Entry 2JEF (X-ray diffraction, 2.17 A resolution); this record covers chains A and T of the 3 polymer chains in the assembly.

[Chain A]
Name: DNA polymerase IV
From: Sulfolobus solfataricus
Notes: EC 2.7.7.7
UniProt: Q97W02 (DPO42_SULSO); residues 1-352 here = UniProt positions 1-352
Sequence (358 residues; row label = number of the first residue in the row; numbers below 1 keep their minus sign (His-5 is residue -5)):
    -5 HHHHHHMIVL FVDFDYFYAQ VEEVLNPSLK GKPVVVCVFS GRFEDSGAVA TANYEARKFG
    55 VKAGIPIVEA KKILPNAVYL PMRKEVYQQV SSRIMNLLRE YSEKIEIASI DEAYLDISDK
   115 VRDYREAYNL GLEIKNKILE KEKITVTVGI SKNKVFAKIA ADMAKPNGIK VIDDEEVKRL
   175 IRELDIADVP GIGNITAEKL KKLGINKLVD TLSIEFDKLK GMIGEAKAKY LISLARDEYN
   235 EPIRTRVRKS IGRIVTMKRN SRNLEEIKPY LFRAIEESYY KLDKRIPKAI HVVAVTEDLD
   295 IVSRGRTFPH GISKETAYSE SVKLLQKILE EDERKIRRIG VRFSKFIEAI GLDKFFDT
Not modelled in the structure: -5 to -1, 343-352
Ion coordination: Ca2+ site 1: Asp7, Asp105, Glu106 (together with 2'-deoxyguanosine-5'-triphosphate); Ca2+ site 2: Asp7, Phe8, Asp105 (together with 2'-deoxyguanosine-5'-triphosphate); Ca2+ site 3: Ala181, Ile186
Ligand contacts: 2'-deoxyguanosine-5'-triphosphate (DGT): Asp7, Phe8, Asp9, Tyr10, Phe11, Tyr12, Val32, Ala44, Thr45, Tyr48, Arg51, Ala57, Gly58, Met76, Asp105, Lys159
Swiss-Prot annotation at these positions:
  - active site: Glu106
  - binding site (Mg(2+)): Asp7, Asp105
  - site: Tyr12 (Substrate discrimination)
  - mutagenesis: Asp105 to Glu106 (Loss of function), Glu342 to Thr352 (Almost complete loss of interaction with PCNA)

[Chain T]
Molecule: 18-nt DNA strand
Sequence (18 nucleotides; numbered 1 to 18; the number before each row is that of its first residue):
     1 TCACXGAATC CTTCCCCC
Not modelled in the structure: 1-2
Modified positions: BZG (6-(benzyloxy)-9-(2-deoxy-5-O-phosphono-beta-D-erythro-pentofuranosyl)-9H-purin-2-amine) at position 5

[How chain A and chain T interact]
Residue-residue contacts (34):
  Val32(A) - DC4(T)  phosphate contact
  Val32(A) - BZG_5(T)  sugar contact
  Ser34(A) - DC4(T)  hydrogen bond to the phosphate
  Arg36(A) - DC4(T)  phosphate contact
  Gly41(A) - DA3(T)  phosphate contact
  Gly41(A) - DC4(T)  sugar contact
  Ala42(A) - DC4(T)  sugar contact
  Gly58(A) - DA3(T)  base contact
  Lys78(A) - DG6(T)  sugar contact
  Gly218(A) - DC11(T)  phosphate contact
  Glu219(A) - DC11(T)  hydrogen bond to the phosphate
  Ala220(A) - DC10(T)  phosphate contact
  Ala220(A) - DC11(T)  hydrogen bond to the phosphate
  Arg242(A) - DA7(T)  hydrogen bond to the phosphate
  Arg242(A) - DA8(T)  salt bridge to the phosphate
  Lys243(A) - DA8(T)  hydrogen bond to the phosphate
  Lys243(A) - DT9(T)  salt bridge to the phosphate
  Ser244(A) - DA7(T)  phosphate contact
  Ser244(A) - DA8(T)  hydrogen bond to the phosphate
  Ile245(A) - DA7(T)  phosphate contact
  Gly246(A) - DA7(T)  hydrogen bond to the phosphate
  Arg247(A) - BZG_5(T)  hydrogen bond to the phosphate
  Arg247(A) - DG6(T)  salt bridge to the phosphate
  Ile248(A) - BZG_5(T)  base contact
  Ile248(A) - DG6(T)  hydrogen bond to the phosphate
  Thr250(A) - BZG_5(T)  base contact
  Lys275(A) - DA7(T)  salt bridge to the phosphate
  Leu293(A) - DA3(T)  base contact
  Arg331(A) - DA3(T)  sugar contact
  Arg331(A) - DC4(T)  salt bridge to the phosphate
  Arg332(A) - DC4(T)  salt bridge to the phosphate
  Arg332(A) - BZG_5(T)  base contact
  Arg336(A) - DG6(T)  sugar contact
  Arg336(A) - DA7(T)  salt bridge to the phosphate
Also at the interface, not in a pair above, chain A (29 interface residues in all): Phe33, Ile59, Pro60, Lys221, Val241, Val249

[In short]
29 residues of chain A face 9 of chain T across their interface, with 9 hydrogen bonds and 7 salt bridges.
Among the polar pairs are Ser34(A)-DC4(T), Glu219(A)-DC11(T) and Ala220(A)-DC11(T). Ligands of chain A:
2'-deoxyguanosine-5'-triphosphate.
Chain A is DNA polymerase IV (Sulfolobus solfataricus) and chain T is an 18-nt DNA strand; the structure, The
Molecular Basis of Selectivity of Nucleotide Triphosphate Incorporation Opposite O6-Benzylguanine by
Sulfolobus solfataricus DNA Polymerase ..., was determined by X-ray diffraction, deposited together with 2JEG,
2JEI and 2JEJ.
